PDB entry 7DZ5 | X-ray diffraction, 1.70 A resolution | chains A and B of the 4 polymer chains in the assembly

Chain A (and B):
Molecule: D-tagatose 3-epimerase
From: Sinorhizobium fredii CCBAU 83666
Notes: chain B of this document is another copy of the same molecule, construct and numbering; everything in this record applies to it too
Reference sequence: A0A249Q1V1 (A0A249Q1V1_RHIFR); numbering as in UniProt (aligned over 2-284)
Sequence (283 residues; row label = number of the first residue in the row):
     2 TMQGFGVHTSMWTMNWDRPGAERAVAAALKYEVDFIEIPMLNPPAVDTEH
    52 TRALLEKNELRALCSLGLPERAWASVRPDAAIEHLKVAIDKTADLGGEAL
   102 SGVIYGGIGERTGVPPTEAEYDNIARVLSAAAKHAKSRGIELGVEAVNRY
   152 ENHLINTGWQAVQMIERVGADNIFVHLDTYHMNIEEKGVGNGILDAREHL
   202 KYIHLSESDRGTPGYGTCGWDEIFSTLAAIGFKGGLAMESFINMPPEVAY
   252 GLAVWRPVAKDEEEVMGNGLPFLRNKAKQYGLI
Ion coordination: Mg2+: Glu146, Asp179, Glu240 (together with D-sorbose)
Small-molecule neighbours:
  - alpha-D-Sorbopyranose (HVC): Arg198, Glu199, His200, Leu201, Lys202, Ile231, Gly232, Phe233, Lys234
  - D-sorbose (SDD): His9, Glu38, Pro40, Ser66, Leu67, Gly103, Ile109, Glu146, Val148, Glu152, Asp179, His182, His205, Arg211, Glu240, Phe242, Leu253

How chain A and chain B interact:
Pairs across the interface (32):
  Lys188(A) - Gln280(B)  hydrogen bond (backbone-side chain)
  Gly189(A) - Gln280(B)
  Gly189(A) - Tyr281(B)
  Gly191(A) - Ser226(B)
  Asn192(A) - Gln280(B)  hydrogen bond (side chain-backbone)
  Asn192(A) - Tyr281(B)
  Leu195(A) - Ser226(B)
  Leu195(A) - Ala229(B)  hydrophobic
  Leu195(A) - Ala230(B)  hydrophobic
  Arg198(A) - Ala229(B)
  Arg198(A) - Ala230(B)  hydrogen bond (side chain-backbone)
  Asp222(A) - Glu223(B)
  Glu223(A) - Asp222(B)
  Glu223(A) - Ser226(B)
  Glu223(A) - Tyr281(B)  hydrogen bond
  Ser226(A) - Gly191(B)
  Ser226(A) - Leu195(B)
  Ser226(A) - Glu223(B)
  Ser226(A) - Thr227(B)  hydrogen bond
  Thr227(A) - Ser226(B)  hydrogen bond
  Ala229(A) - Leu195(B)  hydrophobic
  Ala230(A) - Leu195(B)  hydrophobic
  Ala230(A) - Arg198(B)  hydrogen bond (backbone-side chain)
  Ala230(A) - Ala230(B)  hydrophobic
  Ala230(A) - Ile231(B)  hydrophobic
  Ile231(A) - Ala230(B)  hydrophobic
  Gln280(A) - Lys188(B)  hydrogen bond (side chain-backbone)
  Gln280(A) - Gly189(B)
  Gln280(A) - Asn192(B)  hydrogen bond (backbone-side chain)
  Tyr281(A) - Gly189(B)
  Tyr281(A) - Asn192(B)
  Tyr281(A) - Glu223(B)  hydrogen bond
Also at the interface, not in a pair above, chain A (16 interface residues in all): Val190
Also at the interface, not in a pair above, chain B (16 interface residues in all): Val190

Summary:
The chain A/chain B interface involves 16 residues from each chain, with 10 hydrogen bonds. Polar pairs
include Lys188(A)-Gln280(B), Asn192(A)-Gln280(B) and Arg198(A)-Ala230(B). Bound to chain A: D-sorbose and
alpha-D-Sorbopyranose. The Mg2+ site is built by Glu146(A), Asp179(A) and Glu240(A).
Chain A and chain B are both D-tagatose 3-epimerase (Sinorhizobium fredii CCBAU 83666); the structure, Crystal
structures of D-allulose 3-epimerase with D-sorbose from Sinorhizobium fredii, was determined by X-ray
diffraction, deposited together with 7DZ2, 7DZ3, 7DZ4 and 7DZ6.
